Entry 4QV4 (X-ray diffraction, 2.70 A resolution); this record covers chains Z and a of the 28 polymer chains in the assembly.

== Chain Z ==
Molecule: Proteasome subunit beta type-6
From: Saccharomyces cerevisiae
Notes: EC 3.4.25.1
Reference sequence: P23724 (PSB6_YEAST); residues 1-222 here correspond to UniProt positions 20-241 (UniProt number = residue number + 19)
Sequence (222 residues; numbered 1 to 222; the number before each row is that of its first residue):
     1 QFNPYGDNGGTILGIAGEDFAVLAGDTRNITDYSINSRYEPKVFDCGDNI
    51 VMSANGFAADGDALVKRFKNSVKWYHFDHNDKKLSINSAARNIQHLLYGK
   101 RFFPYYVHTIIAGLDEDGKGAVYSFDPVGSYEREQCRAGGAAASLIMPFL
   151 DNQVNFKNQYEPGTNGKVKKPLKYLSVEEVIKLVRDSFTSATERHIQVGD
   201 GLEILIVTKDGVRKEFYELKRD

== Chain a ==
Molecule: Proteasome subunit beta type-7
From: Saccharomyces cerevisiae
Notes: EC 3.4.25.1
Reference sequence: P30657 (PSB7_YEAST); residues -12 to 233 here correspond to UniProt positions 21-266 (UniProt number = residue number + 33)
Sequence (246 residues; row label = number of the first residue in the row; numbers below 1 keep their minus sign (Thr-12 is residue -12)):
   -12 TQIANAGASPMVNTQQPIVTGTSVISMKYDNGVIIAADNLGSYGSLLRFN
    38 GVERLIPVGDNTVVGISGDISDMQHIERLLKDLVTENAYDNPLADAEEAL
    88 EPSYIFEYLATVMYQRRSKMNPLWNAIIVAGVQSNGDQFLRYVNLLGVTY
   138 SSPTLATGFGAHMANPLLRKVVDRESDIPKTTVQVAEEAIVNAMRVLYYR
   188 DARSSRNFSLAIIDKNTGLTFKKNLQVENMKWDFAKDIKGYGTQKI
Unresolved in the structure: -12 to 0

== Chain Z / chain a interface ==
Pairs across the interface - 40 pairs, chain Z then chain a:
  Gln1(Z) with Thr1(a), hydrogen bond
  Phe2(Z) with Thr1(a); Arg104(a); Met107(a); Pro109(a), hydrophobic; Leu133(a), hydrophobic
  Asn3(Z) with Leu133(a)
  Pro4(Z) with Arg104(a), hydrogen bond (backbone-side chain); Met107(a), hydrophobic; Leu133(a)
  Tyr5(Z) with Arg104(a)
  Asn8(Z) with Val135(a)
  Ser34(Z) with His149(a), hydrogen bond
  Ile35(Z) with Arg156(a), hydrogen bond (backbone-side chain)
  Asn36(Z) with Tyr137(a); Ser139(a); Arg156(a)
  Ser37(Z) with Ser138(a), hydrogen bond (side chain-backbone)
  Tyr39(Z) with Ser138(a)
  Glu40(Z) with Arg128(a), salt bridge; Tyr137(a); Ser138(a), hydrogen bond (side chain-backbone)
  Phe57(Z) with Arg104(a); Leu133(a); Val135(a), hydrophobic
  Ala59(Z) with Tyr101(a); Leu133(a); Gly134(a); Val135(a)
  Asp60(Z) with Tyr101(a), hydrogen bond; Arg104(a), salt bridge
  Asp62(Z) with Thr136(a), hydrogen bond
  Ala63(Z) with Tyr101(a)
  Lys66(Z) with Glu94(a), salt bridge
  Phe103(Z) with Arg104(a); Ser105(a)
  Tyr105(Z) with Tyr101(a)
  Glu218(Z) with Arg161(a), salt bridge
  Arg221(Z) with Asp160(a), salt bridge; Arg161(a)
Interface residues without a listed pair, chain Z (24 interface residues in all): Asn29, Lys100
Interface residues without a listed pair, chain a (22 interface residues in all): Trp111, Leu132, Leu142

== Overview ==
24 residues of chain Z and 22 residues of chain a are in contact; the contacts include 8 hydrogen bonds and 5
salt bridges. Among the polar pairs are Glu40(Z)-Arg128(a), Asp60(Z)-Arg104(a) and Lys66(Z)-Glu94(a).
Chain Z is Proteasome subunit beta type-6 and chain a is Proteasome subunit beta type-7, both from
Saccharomyces cerevisiae; the structure, yCP beta5-M45T mutant, was determined by X-ray diffraction together
with 4QUX, 4QUY, 4QV0, 4QV1, 4QV3, 4QV5 and 42 further entries from the same study.
